Entry 7R7V (X-ray diffraction, 1.60 A resolution); this record covers chains A and B of the 3 polymer chains in the assembly.

# Chain A
Name: MHC class I antigen
From: Homo sapiens
Reference sequence: S6BVK3 (S6BVK3_HUMAN); residues 1-276 here correspond to UniProt positions 25-300 (UniProt number = residue number + 24)
Sequence (278 residues; each row starts with the number of its first residue):
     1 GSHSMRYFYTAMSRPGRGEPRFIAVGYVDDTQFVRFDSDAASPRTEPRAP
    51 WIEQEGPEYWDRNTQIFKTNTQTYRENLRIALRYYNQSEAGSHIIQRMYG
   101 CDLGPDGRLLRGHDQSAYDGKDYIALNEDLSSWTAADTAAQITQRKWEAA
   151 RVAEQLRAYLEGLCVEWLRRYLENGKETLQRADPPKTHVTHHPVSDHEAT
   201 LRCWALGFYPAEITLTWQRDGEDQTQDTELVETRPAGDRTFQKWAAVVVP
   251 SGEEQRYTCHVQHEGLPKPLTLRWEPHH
Not modelled in the structure: 277-278
Construct notes: expression tag (277-278)
Disulfides: Cys101-Cys164, Cys203-Cys259
What the authors report for this chain:
  - contacts within the chain: Arg97-Asp114 (hydrogen bond)
  - mutagenesis - N70S (Tm change 10 degC): increased stability in response to QW9S3T

# Chain B
Name: Beta-2-microglobulin
From: Homo sapiens
Reference sequence: P61769 (B2MG_HUMAN); residues 1-99 here correspond to UniProt positions 21-119 (UniProt number = residue number + 20)
Sequence (100 residues; each row starts with the number of its first residue; numbering starts at 0):
     0 MIQRTPKIQVYSRHPAENGKSNFLNCYVSGFHPSDIEVDLLKNGERIEKV
    50 EHSDLSFSKDWSFYLLYYTEFTPTEKDEYACRVNHVTLSQPKIVKWDRDM
Construct notes: initiating methionine (0)
Disulfides: Cys25-Cys80
UniProt features mapped onto this chain:
  - modified residue: Gln2 (Pyrrolidone carboxylic acid)
  - glycosylation: Ile1 (N-linked (Glc) (glycation) isoleucine), Lys19 (N-linked (Glc) (glycation) lysine), Lys41 (N-linked (Glc) (glycation) lysine), Lys48 (N-linked (Glc) (glycation) lysine), Lys58 (N-linked (Glc) (glycation) lysine), Lys91 (N-linked (Glc) (glycation) lysine), Lys94 (N-linked (Glc) (glycation) lysine)

# Interface between chain A and chain B
Contacting residue pairs - 62 pairs, chain A then chain B:
  Phe8(A) - Ser55(B)
  Phe8(A) - Phe56(B)  hydrophobic
  Tyr9(A) - Phe56(B)
  Thr10(A) - Phe56(B)
  Thr10(A) - Phe62(B)
  Met12(A) - Ser33(B)  hydrogen bond
  Met12(A) - Asp34(B)
  Met12(A) - Leu54(B)  hydrophobic
  Arg17(A) - Asp34(B)  salt bridge
  Val25(A) - Asp53(B)
  Val25(A) - Leu54(B)
  Val25(A) - Ser55(B)
  Tyr27(A) - Ser55(B)
  Tyr27(A) - Tyr63(B)  hydrogen bond
  Gln32(A) - Asp53(B)  hydrogen bond
  Arg35(A) - Asp53(B)  salt bridge
  Arg48(A) - Asp53(B)  salt bridge
  Ser92(A) - Met0(B)
  His93(A) - Met0(B)
  Ile94(A) - His31(B)
  Ile94(A) - Pro32(B)  hydrophobic
  Ile94(A) - Ser33(B)
  Gln96(A) - His31(B)  hydrogen bond
  Gln96(A) - Phe56(B)
  Gln96(A) - Trp60(B)  hydrogen bond (side chain-backbone)
  Gln96(A) - Phe62(B)
  Arg97(A) - Phe56(B)
  Met98(A) - Phe56(B)  hydrophobic
  Met98(A) - Lys58(B)
  Met98(A) - Trp60(B)  hydrophobic
  Gln115(A) - Trp60(B)
  Ser116(A) - Trp60(B)
  Ala117(A) - Trp60(B)
  Asp119(A) - Met0(B)
  Asp119(A) - His31(B)
  Gly120(A) - Arg3(B)  hydrogen bond (backbone-side chain)
  Gly120(A) - His31(B)
  Gly120(A) - Trp60(B)
  Asp122(A) - Trp60(B)  hydrogen bond
  Arg202(A) - Asp98(B)  hydrogen bond (side chain-backbone)
  Trp204(A) - Asp98(B)
  Trp204(A) - Met99(B)
  Val231(A) - Gln8(B)
  Glu232(A) - Lys6(B)  salt bridge
  Glu232(A) - Gln8(B)  hydrogen bond (backbone-side chain)
  Glu232(A) - Tyr26(B)  hydrogen bond
  Glu232(A) - Ser28(B)  hydrogen bond
  Thr233(A) - Tyr26(B)
  Arg234(A) - Gln8(B)  hydrogen bond
  Arg234(A) - Tyr10(B)
  Arg234(A) - Met99(B)  hydrogen bond (side chain-backbone)
  Pro235(A) - Tyr10(B)  hydrogen bond (backbone-side chain)
  Pro235(A) - Asn24(B)
  Pro235(A) - Tyr26(B)
  Ala236(A) - Arg12(B)  hydrogen bond (backbone-side chain)
  Ala236(A) - Asn24(B)  hydrogen bond (backbone-side chain)
  Gly237(A) - Arg12(B)  hydrogen bond (backbone-side chain)
  Asp238(A) - Arg12(B)
  Gln242(A) - Tyr10(B)
  Gln242(A) - Ser11(B)  hydrogen bond (side chain-backbone)
  Gln242(A) - Arg12(B)  hydrogen bond (side chain-backbone)
  Trp244(A) - Met99(B)  hydrogen bond (side chain-backbone)
Other interface residues (no listed pair), chain A (37 interface residues in all): Ile23, Lys121, His192
Other interface residues (no listed pair), chain B (29 interface residues in all): Ile1, His13, Ser57, Asp59, Leu65

# Summary
Chain A and chain B form an interface of 37 and 29 residues respectively; the contacts include 20 hydrogen
bonds and 4 salt bridges. Polar pairs include Arg17(A)-Asp34(B), Arg35(A)-Asp53(B) and Arg48(A)-Asp53(B). The
paper reports that N70S of chain A increases stability in response to QW9S3T; contacts within the chain
involving Arg97(A) and Asp114(A).
Here chain A is MHC class I antigen and chain B is Beta-2-microglobulin, both from Homo sapiens. Entry 7R7V
(Crystal structure of HLA-B*5301 complex with an HIV-1 Gag-derived epitope QW9) was determined by X-ray
diffraction together with 7R7W, 7R7X, 7R7Y, 7R7Z and 7R80 from the same study.
